Entry 4JK1 (X-ray diffraction, 3.90 A resolution); this record covers chains D and E of the 6 polymer chains in the assembly.

== Chain D ==
Protein: Escherichia coli RNA polymerase beta' subunit
Organism: Escherichia coli
Notes: EC 2.7.7.6
UniProtKB: P0A8T7 (RPOC_ECOLI); numbering as in UniProt (aligned over 1-1407)
Sequence (1407 residues; each row starts with the number of its first residue):
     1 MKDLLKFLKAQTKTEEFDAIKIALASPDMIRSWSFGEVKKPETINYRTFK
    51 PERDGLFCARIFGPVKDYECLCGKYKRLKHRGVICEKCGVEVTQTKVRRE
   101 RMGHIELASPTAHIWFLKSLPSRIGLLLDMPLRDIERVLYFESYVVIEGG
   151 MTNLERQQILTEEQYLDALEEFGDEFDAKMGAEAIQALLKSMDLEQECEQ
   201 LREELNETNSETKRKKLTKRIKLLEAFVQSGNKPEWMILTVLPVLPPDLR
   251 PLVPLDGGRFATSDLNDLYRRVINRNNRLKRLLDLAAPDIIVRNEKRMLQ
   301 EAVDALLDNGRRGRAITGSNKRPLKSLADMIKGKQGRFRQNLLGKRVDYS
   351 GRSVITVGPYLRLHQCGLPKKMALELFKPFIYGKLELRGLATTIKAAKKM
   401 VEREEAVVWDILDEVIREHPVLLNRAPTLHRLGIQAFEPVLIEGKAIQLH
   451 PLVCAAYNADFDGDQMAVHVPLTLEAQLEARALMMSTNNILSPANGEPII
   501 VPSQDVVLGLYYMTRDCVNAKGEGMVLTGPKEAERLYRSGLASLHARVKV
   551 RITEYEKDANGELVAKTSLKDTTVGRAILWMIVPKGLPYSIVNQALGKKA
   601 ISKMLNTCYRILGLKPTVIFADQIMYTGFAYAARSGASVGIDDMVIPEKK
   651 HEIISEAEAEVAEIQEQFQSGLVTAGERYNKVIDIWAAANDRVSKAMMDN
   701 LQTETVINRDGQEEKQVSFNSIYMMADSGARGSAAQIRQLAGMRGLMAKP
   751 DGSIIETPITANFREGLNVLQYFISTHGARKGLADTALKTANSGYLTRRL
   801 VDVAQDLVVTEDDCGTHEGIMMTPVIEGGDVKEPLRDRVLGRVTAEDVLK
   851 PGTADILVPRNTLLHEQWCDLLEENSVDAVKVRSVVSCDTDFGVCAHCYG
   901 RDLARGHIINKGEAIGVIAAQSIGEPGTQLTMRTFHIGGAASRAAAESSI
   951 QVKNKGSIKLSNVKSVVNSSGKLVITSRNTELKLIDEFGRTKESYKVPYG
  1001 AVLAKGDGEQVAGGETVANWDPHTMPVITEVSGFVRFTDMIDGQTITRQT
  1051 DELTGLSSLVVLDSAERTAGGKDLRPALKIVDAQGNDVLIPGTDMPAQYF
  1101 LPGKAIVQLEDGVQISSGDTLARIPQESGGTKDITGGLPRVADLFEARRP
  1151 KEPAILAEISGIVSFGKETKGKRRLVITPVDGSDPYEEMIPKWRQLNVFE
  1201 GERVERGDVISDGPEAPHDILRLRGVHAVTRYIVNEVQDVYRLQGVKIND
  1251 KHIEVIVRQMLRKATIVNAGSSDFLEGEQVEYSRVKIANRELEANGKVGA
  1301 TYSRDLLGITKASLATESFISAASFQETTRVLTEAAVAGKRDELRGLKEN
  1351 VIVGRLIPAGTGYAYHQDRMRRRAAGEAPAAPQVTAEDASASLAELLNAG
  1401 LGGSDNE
Not modelled in the structure: 1-7, 334-343, 934-1132, 1377-1407
Swiss-Prot annotation at these positions:
  - binding site (Zn(2+)): Cys70, Cys72, Cys85, Cys88, Cys814, Cys888, Cys895, Cys898
  - binding site (Mg(2+)): Asp460, Asp462, Asp464
  - modified residue: Lys983 (N6-acetyllysine)
  - mutagenesis: Gln504 (Q504P: Resistant to antibiotics salinamide A and B), Asn690 (N690D: Resistant to antibiotics salinamide A and B), Met697 (M697V: Resistant to antibiotics salinamide A and B), Ala735 (A735T: Resistant to antibiotics salinamide A and B), Arg738 (R738C/H/P/S: Resistant to antibiotics salinamide A and B), Ala748 (A748E: Resistant to antibiotics salinamide A and B), Pro758 (P758S/T: Resistant to antibiotics salinamide A and B), Phe763 (F763C: Resistant to antibiotics salinamide A and B), Ser775 (S775A: Resistant to antibiotics salinamide A and B), Ala779 (A779T/V: Resistant to antibiotics salinamide A and B), Arg780 (R780C: Resistant to antibiotics salinamide A and B), Gly782 (G782A/C: Resistant to antibiotics salinamide A and B), 1 further mutagenesis entry in UniProt
Metal / ion sites: Zn2+ site 1: Cys70, Cys72, Cys85, Cys88; Zn2+ site 2: Cys888, Cys898
Small-molecule neighbours: guanosine-5',3'-tetraphosphate (G4P): Arg362, His364, Arg417, Lys615, Ile619, Asp622
What the authors report for this chain:
  - binding site for guanosine-5',3'-tetraphosphate: Arg362, Arg417, Lys615

== Chain E ==
Protein: Escherichia coli RNA polymerase omega subunit
Organism: Escherichia coli
Notes: EC 2.7.7.6
UniProtKB: H0QDQ9 (H0QDQ9_ECOLI); residues 1-91 here = UniProt positions 1-91
Sequence (91 residues; each row starts with the number of its first residue):
     1 MARVTVQDAVEKIGNRFDLVLVAARRARQMQVGGKDPLVPEENDKTTVIA
    51 LREIEEGLINNQILDVRERQEQQEQEAAELQAVTAIAEGRR
Not modelled in the structure: 1
Small-molecule neighbours: guanosine-5',3'-tetraphosphate (G4P): Ala2, Arg3, Val4, Thr5, Glu42, Asp44, Glu55
What the authors report for this chain:
  - binding site for guanosine-5',3'-tetraphosphate: Arg3

== How chain D and chain E interact ==
Contacting residue pairs (51):
  His364(D) - Val4(E)
  Glu414(D) - Lys45(E)  hydrogen bond (backbone-side chain)
  Val415(D) - Lys45(E)  hydrogen bond (backbone-side chain)
  Arg417(D) - Arg3(E)
  Arg417(D) - Asn43(E)  hydrogen bond (side chain-backbone)
  Arg417(D) - Asp44(E)  salt bridge
  Arg417(D) - Lys45(E)
  Glu418(D) - Arg3(E)  salt bridge
  Glu418(D) - Asp44(E)
  Glu418(D) - Lys45(E)  hydrogen bond (side chain-backbone)
  Glu418(D) - Val48(E)
  Glu438(D) - Arg3(E)  salt bridge
  Leu474(D) - Ala24(E)  hydrophobic
  Leu474(D) - Ala27(E)  hydrophobic
  Leu474(D) - Arg28(E)
  Leu474(D) - Gln31(E)
  Glu475(D) - Ala24(E)
  Glu475(D) - Arg28(E)  salt bridge
  Gln477(D) - Thr47(E)
  Leu478(D) - Val20(E)
  Leu478(D) - Ala23(E)
  Leu478(D) - Ala24(E)
  Leu478(D) - Thr47(E)
  Arg481(D) - Arg3(E)
  Arg481(D) - Thr47(E)
  Arg481(D) - Val48(E)
  Arg481(D) - Leu51(E)
  Ala482(D) - Val20(E)  hydrophobic
  Leu483(D) - Phe17(E)  hydrophobic
  Leu483(D) - Val20(E)  hydrophobic
  Thr487(D) - Val4(E)
  Thr487(D) - Thr5(E)
  Asn488(D) - Thr5(E)
  Asn488(D) - Val6(E)
  Leu614(D) - Thr5(E)
  Leu614(D) - Gln7(E)
  Arg905(D) - Gln7(E)
  Arg905(D) - Val10(E)
  Arg905(D) - Arg16(E)
  His907(D) - Gln7(E)
  His907(D) - Glu11(E)  salt bridge
  Asn910(D) - Asn15(E)
  Asn910(D) - Arg16(E)  hydrogen bond (side chain-backbone)
  Lys911(D) - Asn15(E)
  Lys911(D) - Phe17(E)
  Lys911(D) - Asp18(E)
  Gly912(D) - Phe17(E)
  Glu913(D) - Phe17(E)
  Gly1360(D) - Phe17(E)
  Thr1361(D) - Phe17(E)
  Thr1361(D) - Leu21(E)
Other interface residues (no listed pair), chain D (28 interface residues in all): Ile416, His419, Glu479, Lys615
Other interface residues (no listed pair), chain E (26 interface residues in all): Ala2, Thr46

== In short ==
28 residues of chain D and 26 residues of chain E are in contact; the contacts include 5 hydrogen bonds and 5
salt bridges. Among the polar pairs are Arg417(D)-Asp44(E), Glu418(D)-Arg3(E) and Glu438(D)-Arg3(E).
Guanosine-5',3'-tetraphosphate is bound between chain D and chain E. From the paper: a binding site for
guanosine-5',3'-tetraphosphate at Arg362(D), Arg417(D) and Arg3(E) among others.
Here chain D is Escherichia coli RNA polymerase beta' subunit and chain E is Escherichia coli RNA polymerase
omega subunit, both from Escherichia coli. Entry 4JK1 (X-ray crystal structure of Escherichia coli sigma70
holoenzyme in complex with Guanosine tetraphosphate (ppGpp)) was determined by X-ray diffraction together with
4JK2 from the same study.
